8UAD - chains B and D of the 6 polymer chains in the assembly; structure by electron microscopy, 2.77 A resolution.

Chain B (and D):
Name: Hemagglutinin HA2 chain
From: Influenza B virus
Notes: chain D of this document is another copy of the same molecule, construct and numbering; everything in this record applies to it too
UniProt: A0A2P1KSN4 (A0A2P1KSN4_9INFB); residues 1-174 here correspond to UniProt positions 361-534 (UniProt number = residue number + 360)
Amino-acid sequence (181 residues; row label = number of the first residue in the row):
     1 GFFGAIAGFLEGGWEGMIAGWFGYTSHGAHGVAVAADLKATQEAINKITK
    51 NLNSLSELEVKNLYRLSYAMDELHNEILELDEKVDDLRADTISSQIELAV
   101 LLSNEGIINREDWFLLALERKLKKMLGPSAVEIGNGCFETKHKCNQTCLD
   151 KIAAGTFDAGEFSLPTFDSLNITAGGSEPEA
Not modelled in the structure: 167-181
Sequence notes: engineered mutation Phe22 (His382 in A0A2P1KSN4), Tyr64 (Gln424 in A0A2P1KSN4), Tyr68 (Gly428 in A0A2P1KSN4), Arg110 (Ser470 in A0A2P1KSN4), Trp113 (Glu473 in A0A2P1KSN4), Phe114 (His474 in A0A2P1KSN4); conflict Ala40 (Ser400 in A0A2P1KSN4); expression tag (175-181)
Disulfide bonds: Cys144-Cys148
From the paper describing this entry:
  - conformationally variable residues (order/disorder transition): His27
  - mutagenesis - Q64Y, D71P, S110R: increased stability
  - mutagenesis - H27F: increased expression
  - mutagenesis - H27F: increased stability in response to pH 3.7 and pH 4.8
  - self-association interface (contacts with another copy of this molecule); pairs are residue here / residue on that copy: Lys47-Phe2 (cation-pi contact), Glu79
  - contacts within the chain: Trp14-His27 (pi stacking)

Chain B / chain D interface:
Pairs across the interface (36):
  Lys39(B) - Ala5(D)  hydrogen bond (side chain-backbone)
  Ala40(B) - Ile6(D)  hydrophobic
  Glu43(B) - Phe2(D)
  Glu43(B) - Ala5(D)
  Glu43(B) - Ile6(D)
  Lys47(B) - Phe2(D)
  Val60(B) - Asp90(D)
  Lys61(B) - Asp86(D)  salt bridge
  Lys61(B) - Asp90(D)  hydrogen bond (backbone-side chain)
  Leu63(B) - Leu87(D)  hydrophobic
  Tyr64(B) - Lys83(D)
  Leu66(B) - Glu79(D)
  Ser67(B) - Glu79(D)  hydrogen bond (backbone-side chain)
  Tyr68(B) - Glu76(D)
  Tyr68(B) - Glu79(D)
  His74(B) - Glu76(D)  salt bridge
  Ile77(B) - Glu76(D)
  Asp81(B) - Leu80(D)
  Asp81(B) - Lys83(D)  salt bridge
  Val84(B) - Leu87(D)  hydrophobic
  Asp85(B) - Lys83(D)  salt bridge
  Gln95(B) - Ser94(D)  hydrogen bond
  Gln95(B) - Gln95(D)
  Trp113(B) - Phe2(D)  hydrophobic
  Trp113(B) - Phe3(D)
  Phe114(B) - Phe2(D)  hydrophobic
  Ala117(B) - Ile6(D)  hydrophobic
  Ala117(B) - Ala7(D)
  Arg120(B) - Phe3(D)
  Arg120(B) - Ala7(D)
  Arg120(B) - Phe9(D)
  Arg120(B) - Leu116(D)
  Arg120(B) - Glu119(D)  salt bridge
  Arg120(B) - Gly134(D)
  Lys121(B) - Ile6(D)
  Lys124(B) - Ile133(D)
Other interface residues (no listed pair), chain B (33 interface residues in all): Glu59, Ala69, Leu80, Arg88, Thr91, Ile92, Leu102, Leu116, Leu118, Lys123
Other interface residues (no listed pair), chain D (27 interface residues in all): Ile77, Val84, Thr91, Leu98, Leu102, Trp113, Glu132, Asn135

Overview:
Chain B and chain D form an interface of 33 and 27 residues respectively; the contacts include 4 hydrogen
bonds and 5 salt bridges. Among the polar pairs are Lys61(B)-Asp86(D), His74(B)-Glu76(D) and
Asp81(B)-Lys83(D). The paper reports that Q64Y, D71P and S110R of chain B increase stability; conformational
variability at His27(B).
Both chains are Hemagglutinin HA2 chain (Influenza B virus). Entry 8UAD (Cryo-EM structure of
prefusion-stabilized influenza B hemagglutinin) was determined by electron microscopy.
